Entry 9C3E (electron microscopy, 3.50 A resolution); this record covers chains A and B of the 9 polymer chains in the assembly.

[Chain A]
Name: TCRa
From: Homo sapiens
Sequence (272 residues; numbered 1 to 272; the number before each row is that of its first residue):
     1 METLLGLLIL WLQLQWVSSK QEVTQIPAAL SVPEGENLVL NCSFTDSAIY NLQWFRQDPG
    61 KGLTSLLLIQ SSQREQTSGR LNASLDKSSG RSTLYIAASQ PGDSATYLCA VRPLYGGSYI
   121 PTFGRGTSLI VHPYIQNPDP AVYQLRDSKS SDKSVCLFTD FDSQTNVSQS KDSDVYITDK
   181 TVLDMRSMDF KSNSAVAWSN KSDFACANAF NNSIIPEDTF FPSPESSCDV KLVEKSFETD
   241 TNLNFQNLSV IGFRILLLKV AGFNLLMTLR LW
Unresolved in the structure: 1-20
Disulfides: Cys42-Cys109, Cys156-Cys206
Covalent attachments: N-acetylglucosamine (NAG) linked to Asn41, Asn82, Asn166, Asn200, Asn211
From the paper describing this entry:
  - mutagenesis - S104C/V182C: decreased signaling in response to peptide pulsed COS7-A2 cells
  - mutagenesis - S104C/V182C: unchanged signaling in response to PMA/IMY

[Chain B]
Name: TCRb (EGFP fusion)
From: Homo sapiens
Sequence (557 residues; numbered 1 to 557; the number before each row is that of its first residue):
     1 MSIGLLCCAA LSLLWAGPVN AGVTQTPKFQ VLKTGQSMTL QCAQDMNHEY MSWYRQDPGM
    61 GLRLIHYSVG AGITDQGEVP NGYNVSRSTT EDFPLRLLSA APSQTSVYFC ASSYVGNTGE
   121 LFFGEGSRLT VLEDLKNVFP PEVAVFEPSE AEISHTQKAT LVCLATGFYP DHVELSWWVN
   181 GKEVHSGVST DPQPLKEQPA LNDSRYCLSS RLRVSATFWQ NPRNHFRCQV QFYGLSENDE
   241 WTQDRAKPVT QIVSAEAWGR ADCGFTSESY QQGVLSATIL YEILLGKATL YAVLVSALVL
   301 MAMVKRKDSR GVEDTMGVSK GEELFTGVVP ILVELDGDVN GHKFSVSGEG EGDATYGKLT
   361 LKFICTTGKL PVPWPTLVTT LTYGVQCFSR YPDHMKQHDF FKSAMPEGYV QERTIFFKDD
   421 GNYKTRAEVK FEGDTLVNRI ELKGIDFKED GNILGHKLEY NYNSHNVYIM ADKQKNGIKV
   481 NFKIRHNIED GSVQLADHYQ QNTPIGDGPV LLPDNHYLST QSKLSKDPNE KRDHMVLLEF
   541 VTAAGITLGM DELYKVD
Unresolved in the structure: 1-21, 303-557
Disulfides: Cys42-Cys110, Cys163-Cys228
Covalent attachments: N-acetylglucosamine (NAG) linked to Asn84
From the paper describing this entry:
  - mutagenesis - T130C/H172C (approximately 50%): decreased signaling in response to HLA-antigen tetramers
  - mutagenesis - T130C/H172C: increased expression

[Chain A / chain B interface]
Residue-residue contacts - 110 pairs, chain A then chain B:
  Tyr50(A) with Gly116(B), hydrogen bond (side chain-backbone); Asn117(B); Thr118(B), hydrogen bond (side chain-backbone)
  Asn51(A) with Thr118(B); Gly119(B), hydrogen bond (side chain-backbone)
  Gln53(A) with Glu120(B); Leu121(B), hydrogen bond (side chain-backbone)
  Gln57(A) with Gln56(B), hydrogen bond
  Gly62(A) with Phe109(B); Glu125(B)
  Leu63(A) with Phe123(B), hydrophobic
  Leu68(A) with Glu120(B)
  Gln70(A) with Thr118(B)
  Arg112(A) with Tyr50(B); Ser113(B); Tyr114(B); Gly119(B)
  Ser118(A) with Tyr67(B)
  Tyr119(A) with Tyr50(B), hydrogen bond (backbone-side chain); Val115(B), hydrophobic
  Ile120(A) with Tyr50(B)
  Pro121(A) with Tyr54(B)
  Phe123(A) with Tyr54(B); Leu62(B), hydrophobic; Phe123(B), hydrophobic
  Arg125(A) with Met60(B), hydrogen bond (side chain-backbone); Gly61(B)
  Asp139(A) with His155(B), salt bridge
  Tyr143(A) with Glu152(B); His155(B); Thr156(B)
  Gln144(A) with Ser149(B), hydrogen bond (backbone-side chain)
  Leu145(A) with Glu147(B); Pro148(B), hydrophobic; Ser149(B); Val162(B), hydrophobic
  Arg146(A) with Phe146(B); Glu147(B), salt bridge; Glu150(B), salt bridge; Arg260(B)
  Asp147(A) with Phe146(B)
  Ser148(A) with Val145(B), hydrogen bond (side chain-backbone); Phe146(B)
  Ser151(A) with Phe146(B)
  Lys153(A) with Phe146(B)
  Val155(A) with Phe146(B), hydrophobic
  Leu157(A) with Thr160(B)
  Thr159(A) with Arg213(B)
  Asp160(A) with Arg213(B), salt bridge
  Tyr176(A) with Glu197(B)
  Thr178(A) with Asp191(B), hydrogen bond; Ser209(B); Arg211(B)
  Thr181(A) with Ser189(B), hydrogen bond; Arg211(B), hydrogen bond
  Val182(A) with Ser189(B)
  Leu183(A) with Gly187(B); Val188(B); Ser189(B); Arg213(B)
  Asp184(A) with Gly187(B), hydrogen bond (backbone-backbone)
  Met185(A) with Lys158(B); Arg213(B)
  Arg186(A) with Ser186(B), hydrogen bond (backbone-side chain)
  Met188(A) with Lys158(B)
  Phe190(A) with Lys158(B)
  Ser192(A) with Arg213(B)
  Ser194(A) with Arg211(B)
  Val196(A) with Arg211(B)
  Trp198(A) with Leu164(B), hydrophobic; Cys207(B), hydrophobic
  Phe220(A) with His155(B)
  Pro222(A) with Ala151(B), hydrophobic
  Ser226(A) with Glu150(B)
  Ser227(A) with Ser154(B), hydrogen bond (backbone-side chain)
  Cys228(A) with Cys263(B), disulfide
  Asp229(A) with Cys263(B)
  Val230(A) with Cys263(B)
  Leu232(A) with Gln157(B); Gln220(B)
  Val233(A) with Gln220(B); Ala261(B), hydrophobic; Cys263(B), hydrophobic; Phe265(B)
  Ser236(A) with Thr217(B); Gln220(B), hydrogen bond (side chain-backbone); Asn221(B), hydrogen bond (backbone-side chain)
  Phe237(A) with Thr266(B); Ser267(B)
  Glu238(A) with Asn221(B), hydrogen bond; Arg223(B), salt bridge
  Asp240(A) with Arg223(B), salt bridge
  Leu243(A) with Arg223(B); Gln271(B)
  Gln246(A) with Gln271(B), hydrogen bond; Val274(B)
  Val250(A) with Val274(B), hydrophobic; Thr278(B)
  Phe253(A) with Glu282(B)
  Arg254(A) with Tyr281(B)
  Leu257(A) with Tyr281(B), hydrophobic; Leu284(B), hydrophobic; Ala288(B), hydrophobic
  Asn264(A) with Ala288(B); Tyr291(B)
  Met267(A) with Val295(B)
  Thr268(A) with Tyr291(B), hydrogen bond
  Leu271(A) with Val295(B), hydrophobic; Leu298(B), hydrophobic; Val299(B), hydrophobic
Also at the interface, not in a pair above, chain A (74 interface residues in all): Phe55, Pro59, Lys61, Ile177, Ser187, Lys235, Thr239, Asn247, Val260
Also at the interface, not in a pair above, chain B (80 interface residues in all): Gly59, Leu64, Val69, Gly124, Ala144, Pro192, Leu195, Val214, Ser215, Gly264, Tyr270, Leu275, Leu285, Ala292
Cross-chain cystine bridges: Cys228(A)-Cys263(B)

[Summary]
74 residues of chain A face 80 of chain B across their interface; the contacts include 1 disulfide bond, 20
hydrogen bonds and 6 salt bridges. Polar contacts include Asp139(A)-His155(B), Arg146(A)-Glu147(B) and
Arg146(A)-Glu150(B). The paper reports that S104C/V182C of chain A reduce signaling in response to peptide
pulsed COS7-A2 cells; T130C/H172C of chain B reduce signaling in response to HLA-antigen tetramers.
Chain A is TCRa and chain B is TCRb (EGFP fusion), both from Homo sapiens; the structure, TCR - CD3 complex
bound to HLA, was determined by electron microscopy (same publication as 9BBC).
